PDB entry 1UHB | X-ray diffraction, 2.15 A resolution | chains A and B of the 3 polymer chains in the assembly

== Chain A ==
Name: Trypsin
Organism: Sus scrofa
Notes: EC 3.4.21.4
UniProt: P00761 (TRYP_PIG); the author numbering skips numbers that UniProt does not, so the offset changes along the chain: 16-34 = UniProt 9-27; 37-67 = UniProt 28-58; 69-125 = UniProt 59-115; 127-130 = UniProt 116-119; 1 more segments
Sequence (125 residues; row label = number of the first residue in the row; note: 5 numbers in that range are skipped by the numbering (no residue carries them; nothing is unmodelled there)):
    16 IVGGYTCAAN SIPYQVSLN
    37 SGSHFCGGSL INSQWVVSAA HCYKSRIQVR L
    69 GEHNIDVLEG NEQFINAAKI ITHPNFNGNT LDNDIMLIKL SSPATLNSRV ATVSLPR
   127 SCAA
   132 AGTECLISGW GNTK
Disulfides: Cys42-Cys58
Ion coordination: Ca2+: Glu70, Asn72, Val75, Glu77, Glu80
UniProt features mapped onto this chain:
  - active site (Charge relay system): His57, Asp102
  - binding site (Ca(2+)): Glu70, Asn72, Val75, Glu80

== Chain B ==
Name: Trypsin
Organism: Sus scrofa
Notes: EC 3.4.21.4
UniProt: P00761 (TRYP_PIG); the construct lacks a stretch of the UniProt sequence and is renumbered around it, so the offset changes along the chain: 146-183 = UniProt 134-171; 184-187 = UniProt 173-176; 188-204 = UniProt 178-194; 209-217 = UniProt 195-203; 1 more segments
Sequence (98 residues; each row starts with the number of its first residue; note: 5 numbers in that range are skipped by the numbering (no residue carries them; nothing is unmodelled there)):
   146 SSGSSYPSLL QCLKAPVLSD SSCKSSYPGQ ITGNMICV
  184A G
   184 FLEG
  188A G
   188 KDSCQGDSGG PVVCNGQ
   209 LQGIVSWGY
   219 GC
  221A A
   221 QKNKPGVYTK VCNYVNWIQQ TIAAN
Disulfides: Cys168-Cys182, Cys191-Cys220
UniProt features mapped onto this chain:
  - active site: Ser195 (Charge relay system)
  - site: Asp189 (Required for specificity)

== Chain A / chain B interface ==
Residue-residue contacts (151; chain A residue first):
  Ile16(A) - Gln156(B)
  Ile16(A) - Leu158(B)  hydrophobic
  Ile16(A) - Asp189(B)
  Ile16(A) - Asp194(B)  hydrogen bond (backbone-side chain)
  Val17(A) - Ser146(B)
  Val17(A) - Lys188(B)
  Val17(A) - Gly188A(B)
  Val17(A) - Asp189(B)  hydrogen bond (backbone-backbone)
  Gly18(A) - Leu158(B)
  Gly18(A) - Lys188(B)
  Gly18(A) - Gly188A(B)
  Gly19(A) - Cys157(B)
  Gly19(A) - Leu158(B)
  Tyr20(A) - Gln156(B)
  Tyr20(A) - Cys157(B)  hydrogen bond (backbone-backbone)
  Thr21(A) - Leu154(B)
  Thr21(A) - Leu155(B)
  Thr21(A) - Gln156(B)  hydrogen bond
  Cys22(A) - Leu155(B)  hydrogen bond (backbone-backbone)
  Cys22(A) - Gln156(B)  hydrogen bond (side chain-backbone)
  Cys22(A) - Cys157(B)  disulfide
  Ile27(A) - Leu155(B)  hydrophobic
  Ile27(A) - Cys157(B)  hydrophobic
  Tyr29(A) - Pro198(B)  hydrophobic
  Tyr29(A) - Val200(B)
  Gln30(A) - Leu155(B)
  Gln30(A) - Pro198(B)
  His40(A) - Gly193(B)  hydrogen bond (side chain-backbone)
  Cys42(A) - Gly193(B)
  Cys42(A) - Ser195(B)
  Gly43(A) - Ser195(B)  hydrogen bond (backbone-backbone)
  Gly43(A) - Gly196(B)
  Gly43(A) - Gly197(B)
  Gly44(A) - Gly196(B)
  Gly44(A) - Pro198(B)
  Ser45(A) - Pro198(B)
  Ser45(A) - Leu209(B)
  Trp51(A) - Ile242(B)
  Trp51(A) - Asn245(B)
  Val53(A) - Gly196(B)
  Val53(A) - Leu209(B)  hydrophobic
  Val53(A) - Ile212(B)  hydrophobic
  Ser54(A) - Gly196(B)
  Ser54(A) - Ile212(B)
  Ala55(A) - Gly196(B)
  Ala55(A) - Ile212(B)
  Ala55(A) - Val213(B)
  His57(A) - Ser195(B)  hydrogen bond
  His57(A) - Ser214(B)
  Cys58(A) - Ser195(B)
  His71(A) - Ser153(B)
  His71(A) - Leu154(B)
  His71(A) - Leu155(B)  hydrogen bond (backbone-backbone)
  Asn72(A) - Ser153(B)
  Asn72(A) - Leu154(B)
  Ile73(A) - Ser153(B)  hydrogen bond (backbone-backbone)
  Asp74(A) - Ser153(B)
  Lys87(A) - Asn245(B)
  Ile89(A) - Trp237(B)
  His91(A) - Tyr234(B)
  His91(A) - Trp237(B)
  Pro92(A) - Trp237(B)
  Thr98(A) - Met180(B)
  Leu99(A) - Met180(B)
  Leu99(A) - Trp215(B)
  Asp100(A) - Thr177(B)  hydrogen bond
  Asp100(A) - Asn179(B)  hydrogen bond
  Asp100(A) - Met180(B)
  Asn101(A) - Asn179(B)
  Asn101(A) - Tyr234(B)  hydrogen bond
  Asp102(A) - Ser214(B)  hydrogen bond
  Asp102(A) - Thr229(B)  hydrogen bond (backbone-side chain)
  Ile103(A) - Ile212(B)  hydrophobic
  Ile103(A) - Trp237(B)  hydrophobic
  Ile103(A) - Ile238(B)  hydrophobic
  Leu105(A) - Trp237(B)  hydrophobic
  Leu105(A) - Ile238(B)  hydrophobic
  Leu105(A) - Thr241(B)
  Lys107(A) - Asn245(B)  hydrogen bond (side chain-backbone)
  Val121(A) - Val200(B)  hydrophobic
  Ser122(A) - Gly203(B)
  Ser122(A) - Gln204(B)
  Ser122(A) - Leu209(B)  hydrogen bond (backbone-backbone)
  Pro124(A) - Gln204(B)
  Pro124(A) - Leu209(B)
  Pro124(A) - Gln210(B)
  Pro124(A) - Val231(B)
  Pro124(A) - Cys232(B)  hydrophobic
  Pro124(A) - Val235(B)
  Arg125(A) - Gln204(B)  hydrogen bond (backbone-side chain)
  Ser127(A) - Gln204(B)
  Ser127(A) - Gln210(B)
  Cys128(A) - Gln210(B)
  Cys128(A) - Lys230(B)
  Cys128(A) - Cys232(B)  disulfide
  Ala129(A) - Gln210(B)
  Ala130(A) - Val162(B)
  Ala132(A) - Val162(B)
  Ala132(A) - Ser164(B)
  Gly133(A) - Val162(B)  hydrogen bond (backbone-backbone)
  Thr134(A) - Ala160(B)
  Thr134(A) - Pro161(B)
  Thr134(A) - Val162(B)  hydrogen bond (backbone-backbone)
  Thr134(A) - Cys201(B)
  Thr134(A) - Asn202(B)
  Glu135(A) - Lys159(B)
  Glu135(A) - Ala160(B)
  Glu135(A) - Cys201(B)
  Cys136(A) - Leu158(B)
  Cys136(A) - Lys159(B)
  Cys136(A) - Ala160(B)  hydrogen bond (backbone-backbone)
  Cys136(A) - Val162(B)  hydrophobic
  Cys136(A) - Val199(B)  hydrophobic
  Cys136(A) - Val200(B)
  Cys136(A) - Cys201(B)  disulfide
  Leu137(A) - Leu158(B)
  Leu137(A) - Pro198(B)
  Leu137(A) - Val199(B)
  Leu137(A) - Val200(B)  hydrogen bond (backbone-backbone)
  Ile138(A) - Cys157(B)
  Ile138(A) - Leu158(B)  hydrogen bond (backbone-backbone)
  Ile138(A) - Ala160(B)  hydrophobic
  Ile138(A) - Pro198(B)
  Ile138(A) - Tyr228(B)
  Ser139(A) - Gln156(B)
  Ser139(A) - Pro198(B)
  Gly140(A) - Leu155(B)
  Gly140(A) - Gln156(B)  hydrogen bond (backbone-backbone)
  Gly140(A) - Asp194(B)
  Trp141(A) - Pro152(B)
  Trp141(A) - Ser153(B)  hydrogen bond (side chain-backbone)
  Trp141(A) - Leu154(B)
  Trp141(A) - Leu155(B)
  Trp141(A) - Asp194(B)  hydrogen bond (backbone-side chain)
  Gly142(A) - Pro152(B)
  Gly142(A) - Gln192(B)
  Gly142(A) - Gly193(B)
  Gly142(A) - Asp194(B)  hydrogen bond (backbone-side chain)
  Asn143(A) - Gly148(B)  hydrogen bond (side chain-backbone)
  Asn143(A) - Ser149(B)
  Asn143(A) - Ser150(B)  hydrogen bond (side chain-backbone)
  Asn143(A) - Tyr151(B)
  Asn143(A) - Cys191(B)
  Asn143(A) - Gln192(B)  hydrogen bond (backbone-backbone)
  Thr144(A) - Ser150(B)  hydrogen bond (side chain-backbone)
  Thr144(A) - Pro152(B)
  Thr144(A) - Gln156(B)
  Lys145(A) - Ser146(B)  hydrogen bond (backbone-backbone)
  Lys145(A) - Ser147(B)  hydrogen bond (backbone-backbone)
  Lys145(A) - Gly148(B)  hydrogen bond (backbone-backbone)
  Lys145(A) - Ser150(B)
Also at the interface, not in a pair above, chain A (64 interface residues in all): Phe41, Ile47, Asn48, Thr90, Leu123
Also at the interface, not in a pair above, chain B (61 interface residues in all): Val183, Ser190, Cys220, Ala221A, Asn233
Disulfides between the chains: Cys22(A)-Cys157(B), Cys128(A)-Cys232(B), Cys136(A)-Cys201(B)

== Overview ==
The interface between chain A and chain B involves 64 residues on one side and 61 on the other, with 3
disulfide bonds and 35 hydrogen bonds. Among the polar pairs are Ile16(A)-Asp194(B), Thr21(A)-Gln156(B) and
Cys22(A)-Gln156(B).
Chain A is Trypsin and chain B is Trypsin, both from Sus scrofa; the structure, Crystal structure of porcine
alpha trypsin bound with auto catalyticaly produced native peptide at 2.15 A ..., was determined by X-ray
diffraction.
